6UWZ - chains B and C of the 7 polymer chains in the assembly; structure by electron microscopy, 2.69 A resolution.

Chain B:
Protein: Acetylcholine receptor subunit delta
Organism: Tetronarce californica
Reference sequence: P02718 (ACHD_TETCF); residues 1-501 here correspond to UniProt positions 22-522 (UniProt number = residue number + 21)
Amino-acid sequence (501 residues; each row starts with the number of its first residue):
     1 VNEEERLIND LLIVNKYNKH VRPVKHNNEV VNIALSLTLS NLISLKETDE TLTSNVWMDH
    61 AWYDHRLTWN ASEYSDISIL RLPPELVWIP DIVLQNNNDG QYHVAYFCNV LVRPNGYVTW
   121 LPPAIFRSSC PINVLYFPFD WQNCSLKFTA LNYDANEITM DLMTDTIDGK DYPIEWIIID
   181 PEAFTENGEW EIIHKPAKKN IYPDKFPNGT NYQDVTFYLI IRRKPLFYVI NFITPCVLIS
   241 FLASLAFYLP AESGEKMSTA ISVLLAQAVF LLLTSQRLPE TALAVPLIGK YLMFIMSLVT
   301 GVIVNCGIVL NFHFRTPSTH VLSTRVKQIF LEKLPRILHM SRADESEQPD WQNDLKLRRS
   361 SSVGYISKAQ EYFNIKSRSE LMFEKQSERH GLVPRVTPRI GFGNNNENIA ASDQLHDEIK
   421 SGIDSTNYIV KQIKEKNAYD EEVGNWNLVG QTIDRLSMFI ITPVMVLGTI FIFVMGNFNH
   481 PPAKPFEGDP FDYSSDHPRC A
Unresolved in the structure: 1, 343-415, 501
Disulfide bonds: C130-C144
Covalently attached groups: N-acetylglucosamine (NAG) linked to N70, N143, N208
Swiss-Prot annotation at these positions:
  - modified residue: Y372 (Phosphotyrosine)
  - glycosylation (N-linked (GlcNAc...) asparagine): N70, N143, N208

Chain C:
Protein: Acetylcholine receptor subunit beta
Organism: Tetronarce californica
Reference sequence: P02712 (ACHB_TETCF); residues 1-469 here correspond to UniProt positions 25-493 (UniProt number = residue number + 24)
Amino-acid sequence (469 residues; row label = number of the first residue in the row):
     1 SVMEDTLLSV LFETYNPKVR PAQTVGDKVT VRVGLTLTNL LILNEKIEEM TTNVFLNLAW
    61 TDYRLQWDPA AYEGIKDLRI PSSDVWQPDI VLMNNNDGSF EITLHVNVLV QHTGAVSWQP
   121 SAIYRSSCTI KVMYFPFDWQ NCTMVFKSYT YDTSEVTLQH ALDAKGEREV KEIVINKDAF
   181 TENGQWSIEH KPSRKNWRSD DPSYEDVTFY LIIQRKPLFY IVYTIIPCIL ISILAILVFY
   241 LPPDAGEKMS LSISALLAVT VFLLLLADKV PETSLSVPII IRYLMFIMIL VAFSVILSVV
   301 VLNLHHRSPN THTMPNWIRQ IFIETLPPFL WIQRPVTTPS PDSKPTIISR ANDEYFIRKP
   361 AGDFVCPVDN ARVAVQPERL FSEMKWHLNG LTQPVTLPQD LKEAVEAIKY IAEQLESASE
   421 FDDLKKDWQY VAMVADRLFL YVFFVICSIG TFSIFLDASH NVPPDNPFA
Unresolved in the structure: 335-397
Disulfide bonds: C128-C142
Covalently attached groups: N-acetylglucosamine (NAG) linked to N141
Swiss-Prot annotation at these positions:
  - modified residue: Y355 (Phosphotyrosine)
  - glycosylation: N141 (N-linked (GlcNAc...) asparagine)

How chain B and chain C interact:
Pairs across the interface (112; chain B residue first):
  N18(B) with D5(C)
  H20(B) with P81(C)
  V21(B) with S1(C); E4(C); D5(C); L8(C), hydrophobic
  R22(B) with S1(C)
  V24(B) with S1(C), hydrogen bond (backbone-backbone)
  K25(B) with S1(C), hydrogen bond (backbone-side chain)
  H26(B) with E73(C), salt bridge
  N27(B) with S1(C); E4(C); I75(C)
  E50(B) with N183(C)
  Q95(B) with N53(C), hydrogen bond (backbone-side chain); F55(C)
  N97(B) with N53(C); I123(C)
  N98(B) with L41(C); I123(C)
  D99(B) with I123(C)
  G100(B) with T103(C); I123(C)
  Y102(B) with N53(C), hydrogen bond; L104(C), hydrophobic; S121(C), hydrogen bond; A122(C), hydrogen bond (side chain-backbone); I123(C)
  H103(B) with L104(C)
  S129(B) with N39(C), hydrogen bond
  K147(B) with D178(C); A179(C)
  L151(B) with F55(C), hydrophobic; L104(C), hydrophobic; V106(C)
  N152(B) with R79(C); V106(C); N107(C), hydrogen bond (side chain-backbone)
  E157(B) with R79(C), salt bridge
  Y202(B) with D178(C)
  K205(B) with N176(C), hydrogen bond; D178(C)
  G254(B) with E247(C)
  E255(B) with E247(C)
  K256(B) with E247(C)
  M257(B) with E247(C), hydrogen bond (backbone-side chain)
  S258(B) with E247(C), hydrogen bond (backbone-side chain); S250(C)
  I261(B) with S250(C); L251(C), hydrophobic; S254(C)
  L264(B) with L234(C), hydrophobic
  L265(B) with S254(C); A258(C), hydrophobic
  A268(B) with F262(C), hydrophobic
  L271(B) with Y223(C), hydrophobic; P227(C), hydrophobic
  L272(B) with L264(C), hydrophobic; L265(C), hydrophobic
  T274(B) with Y223(C)
  S275(B) with F219(C); Y223(C); L265(C); K269(C), hydrogen bond (backbone-side chain)
  P279(B) with F219(C)
  E280(B) with Q185(C), hydrogen bond; F219(C); Y220(C), hydrogen bond; K269(C), salt bridge
  T281(B) with G184(C); F219(C)
  A282(B) with G184(C), hydrogen bond (backbone-backbone); K216(C); L218(C), hydrophobic
  L283(B) with G184(C); K216(C)
  V285(B) with L218(C), hydrophobic
  P286(B) with Y223(C)
  M293(B) with V222(C), hydrophobic; I226(C), hydrophobic
  M296(B) with L230(C), hydrophobic
  S297(B) with L230(C)
  T300(B) with L230(C); L234(C)
  I303(B) with L234(C), hydrophobic; L237(C); L251(C), hydrophobic
  V304(B) with L237(C), hydrophobic
  G307(B) with L241(C)
  I308(B) with Y240(C), hydrophobic
  L310(B) with P242(C)
  N311(B) with Y240(C), hydrogen bond (side chain-backbone); P242(C)
  F314(B) with P242(C), hydrophobic; D244(C); A245(C), hydrophobic
  R315(B) with Y240(C)
  S318(B) with K426(C)
  T319(B) with R334(C); M433(C)
  H320(B) with M433(C)
  E418(B) with K402(C), salt bridge; V405(C)
  G422(B) with I408(C)
  T426(B) with I408(C)
  Y428(B) with E416(C)
  I429(B) with I408(C), hydrophobic; I411(C), hydrophobic
  Q432(B) with L415(C); E416(C); S419(C)
  Y439(B) with K426(C)
Other interface residues (no listed pair), chain B (78 interface residues in all): V93, P131, Y153, D154, D204, G209, T210, N211, L278, A284, G289, F312, S425
Other interface residues (no listed pair), chain C (75 interface residues in all): V2, T38, D77, L78, H105, Q119, R125, T181, I231, I233, L257, V261, K409, A412, Y430

In short:
Chain B and chain C form an interface of 78 and 75 residues respectively, with 16 hydrogen bonds and 4 salt
bridges. Polar pairs include H26(B)-E73(C), E157(B)-R79(C) and E280(B)-K269(C). Covalently linked
N-acetylglucosamine: at N70(B), N143(B) and N208(B). Covalently linked N-acetylglucosamine: at N141(C).
Here chain B is Acetylcholine receptor subunit delta and chain C is Acetylcholine receptor subunit beta, both
from Tetronarce californica. Entry 6UWZ (Cryo-EM structure of Torpedo acetylcholine receptor in complex with
alpha-bungarotoxin) was determined by electron microscopy.
